Entry 7ZUC (X-ray diffraction, 1.89 A resolution); this record covers chains A and B of the 3 polymer chains in the assembly.

# Chain A
Molecule: MHC class I antigen
Organism: Homo sapiens
UniProtKB: A0A5B8RNS7 (A0A5B8RNS7_HUMAN); residues 1-276 here correspond to UniProt positions 25-300 (UniProt number = residue number + 24)
Sequence (276 residues; numbered 1 to 276; the number before each row is that of its first residue):
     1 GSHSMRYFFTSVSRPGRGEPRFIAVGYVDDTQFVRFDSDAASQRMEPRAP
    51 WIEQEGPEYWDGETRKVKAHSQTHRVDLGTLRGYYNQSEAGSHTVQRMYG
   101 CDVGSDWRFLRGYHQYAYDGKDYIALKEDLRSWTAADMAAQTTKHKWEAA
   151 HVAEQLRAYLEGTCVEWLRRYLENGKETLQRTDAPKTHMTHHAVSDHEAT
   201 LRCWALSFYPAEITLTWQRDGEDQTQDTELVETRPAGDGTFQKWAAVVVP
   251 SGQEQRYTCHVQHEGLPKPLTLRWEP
Disulfide bonds: Cys101-Cys164, Cys203-Cys259

# Chain B
Molecule: Beta-2-microglobulin
Organism: Homo sapiens
UniProtKB: P61769 (B2MG_HUMAN); residues 1-99 here correspond to UniProt positions 21-119 (UniProt number = residue number + 20)
Sequence (100 residues; each row starts with the number of its first residue; numbering starts at 0):
     0 MIQRTPKIQVYSRHPAENGKSNFLNCYVSGFHPSDIEVDLLKNGERIEKV
    50 EHSDLSFSKDWSFYLLYYTEFTPTEKDEYACRVNHVTLSQPKIVKWDRDM
Disulfide bonds: Cys25-Cys80
Differences from the reference sequence: initiating methionine (0)
Swiss-Prot annotation at these positions:
  - modified residue: Gln2 (Pyrrolidone carboxylic acid)
  - glycosylation: Ile1 (N-linked (Glc) (glycation) isoleucine), Lys19 (N-linked (Glc) (glycation) lysine), Lys41 (N-linked (Glc) (glycation) lysine), Lys48 (N-linked (Glc) (glycation) lysine), Lys58 (N-linked (Glc) (glycation) lysine), Lys91 (N-linked (Glc) (glycation) lysine), Lys94 (N-linked (Glc) (glycation) lysine)

# How chain A and chain B interact
Contacting residue pairs (60):
  Phe8(A) with Ser55(B); Phe56(B), hydrophobic
  Phe9(A) with Phe56(B)
  Thr10(A) with Leu54(B); Phe56(B); Phe62(B)
  Val12(A) with Ser33(B); Asp34(B)
  Arg14(A) with Asp34(B), salt bridge
  Arg21(A) with Leu54(B)
  Ile23(A) with Leu54(B)
  Val25(A) with Asp53(B); Leu54(B); Ser55(B)
  Tyr27(A) with Ser55(B); Tyr63(B), hydrogen bond
  Gln32(A) with Asp53(B), hydrogen bond
  Arg35(A) with Asp53(B), salt bridge
  Arg48(A) with Asp53(B), salt bridge
  Ser92(A) with Met0(B)
  Thr94(A) with Phe62(B)
  Gln96(A) with His31(B), hydrogen bond; Phe56(B); Trp60(B), hydrogen bond (side chain-backbone); Phe62(B)
  Arg97(A) with Phe56(B)
  Gln115(A) with Trp60(B)
  Tyr116(A) with Trp60(B)
  Ala117(A) with Trp60(B), hydrophobic
  Asp119(A) with Met0(B); Ile1(B), hydrogen bond (backbone-backbone)
  Gly120(A) with Ile1(B); His31(B)
  Lys121(A) with Met0(B); Ile1(B)
  Asp122(A) with Trp60(B), hydrogen bond
  Thr190(A) with Met99(B), hydrogen bond (side chain-backbone)
  His192(A) with Asp98(B); Met99(B), hydrogen bond (side chain-backbone)
  Arg202(A) with Met99(B), hydrogen bond (side chain-backbone)
  Trp204(A) with Met99(B), hydrogen bond (side chain-backbone)
  Val231(A) with Gln8(B)
  Glu232(A) with Lys6(B), salt bridge; Gln8(B), hydrogen bond (backbone-side chain); Ser28(B), hydrogen bond
  Thr233(A) with Tyr26(B)
  Arg234(A) with Gln8(B), hydrogen bond; Tyr10(B); Tyr26(B)
  Pro235(A) with Tyr10(B), hydrogen bond (backbone-side chain); Asn24(B); Tyr26(B)
  Ala236(A) with Arg12(B), hydrogen bond (backbone-side chain); Asn24(B), hydrogen bond (backbone-side chain)
  Gly237(A) with Arg12(B), hydrogen bond (backbone-side chain); Leu65(B)
  Asp238(A) with Arg12(B)
  Gln242(A) with Tyr10(B); Ser11(B); Arg12(B), hydrogen bond (side chain-backbone)
Other interface residues (no listed pair), chain A (39 interface residues in all): His93, Met98, Trp244
Other interface residues (no listed pair), chain B (26 interface residues in all): His13, Gly29, Pro32

# Overview
Chain A and chain B form an interface of 39 and 26 residues respectively, with 18 hydrogen bonds and 4 salt
bridges. Polar contacts include Arg14(A)-Asp34(B), Arg35(A)-Asp53(B) and Arg48(A)-Asp53(B).
Here chain A is MHC class I antigen and chain B is Beta-2-microglobulin, both from Homo sapiens. Entry 7ZUC
(Human Major Histocompatibility Complex A2 allele presenting LLLGIGILV) was determined by X-ray diffraction,
deposited together with 7Q98, 7Q99, 7Q9A and 7Q9B.
